PDB entry 8FNG | electron microscopy, 2.20 A resolution | chains A and G of the 12 polymer chains in the assembly

Chain A (and G):
Molecule: Lamina-associated polypeptide 2, isoform alpha, Integrase chimera
Organism: Homo sapiens
Notes: EC 2.7.7.-, 3.1.-.-; chain G of this document is another copy of the same molecule, construct and numbering; everything in this record applies to it too
Reference sequence: chimeric construct of P42166, P12497: residues -53 to -3 from P42166 (LAP2A_HUMAN) positions 50-100 (UniProt number = residue number + 103); residues 1-288 from P12497 positions 1148-1435 (UniProt number = residue number + 1147)
Chain sequence (364 residues; numbered -75 to 288; the number before each row is that of its first residue; numbers below 1 keep their minus sign (Gly-75 is residue -75)):
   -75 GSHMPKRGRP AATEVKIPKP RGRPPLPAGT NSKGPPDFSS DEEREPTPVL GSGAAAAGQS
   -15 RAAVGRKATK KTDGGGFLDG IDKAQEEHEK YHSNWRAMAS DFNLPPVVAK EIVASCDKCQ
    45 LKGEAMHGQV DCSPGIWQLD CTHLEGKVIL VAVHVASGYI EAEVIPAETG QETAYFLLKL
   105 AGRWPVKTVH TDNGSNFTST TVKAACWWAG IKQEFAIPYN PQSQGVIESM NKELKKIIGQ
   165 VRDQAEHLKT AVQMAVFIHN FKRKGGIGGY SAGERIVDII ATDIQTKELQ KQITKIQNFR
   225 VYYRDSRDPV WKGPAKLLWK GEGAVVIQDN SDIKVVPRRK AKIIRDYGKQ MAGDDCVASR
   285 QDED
Disordered / not traced: -75 to 0, 229-235, 269-288
Sequence notes: expression tag (-75 to -54); conflict Gln-17 (Arg86 in P42166); linker (-2 to 0); engineered mutation Ala140 (Gly1287 in P12497)
Metal / ion sites: Zn2+: His12, His16, Cys40, Cys43; Mg2+ site 1: Asp64, Asp116 (together with Dolutegravir); Mg2+ site 2: Asp64, Glu152 (together with Dolutegravir)
Small-molecule neighbours: Dolutegravir (DLU; (4R,12aS)-N-(2,4-difluorobenzyl)-7-hydroxy-4-methyl-6,8-dioxo-3,4,6,8,12,12a-hexahydro-2H-pyrido[1',2':4,5]pyrazino[2,1-b][1,3]oxazine-9-carboxamide): Asp64, Cys65, Asp116, Asn117, Gly118, Tyr143, Pro145, Gln146, Glu152
What the authors report for this chain:
  - conformationally variable residues (side-chain flip): Gln148
  - mutagenesis - E138K: unchanged catalytic activity
  - mutagenesis - G140A (3- to 5-fold), Q148H (5- to 10-fold), Q148K (5- to 10-fold), Q148R (5- to 10-fold): decreased catalytic activity
  - catalytic residues: Glu152 (citing earlier work)

Interface between chain A and chain G:
Pairs across the interface - 42 pairs, chain A then chain G:
  Glu11(A) - Lys186(G)  salt bridge
  Lys14(A) - Gln168(G)  hydrogen bond (backbone-side chain)
  Tyr15(A) - Phe181(G)  hydrophobic
  Tyr15(A) - Ile182(G)  hydrophobic
  Tyr15(A) - Lys186(G)
  His16(A) - Arg187(G)  hydrogen bond (backbone-side chain)
  Ser17(A) - Lys186(G)
  Ser17(A) - Arg187(G)
  Asn18(A) - Lys186(G)
  Asn18(A) - Arg187(G)
  Asn18(A) - Lys188(G)  hydrogen bond (side chain-backbone)
  Arg20(A) - Lys188(G)
  Arg20(A) - Gly189(G)
  Ala21(A) - Lys186(G)
  Ala21(A) - Lys188(G)
  Ser24(A) - Lys188(G)
  Asp25(A) - Lys188(G)  salt bridge
  Lys42(A) - Gln164(G)  hydrogen bond (side chain-backbone)
  Cys43(A) - Gln164(G)  hydrogen bond
  Leu45(A) - Lys160(G)
  Leu45(A) - Gln164(G)
  Lys160(A) - Leu45(G)
  Gln164(A) - Lys42(G)  hydrogen bond (backbone-side chain)
  Gln164(A) - Cys43(G)  hydrogen bond
  Gln164(A) - Leu45(G)
  Gln168(A) - Lys14(G)  hydrogen bond (side chain-backbone)
  Phe181(A) - Tyr15(G)  hydrophobic
  Ile182(A) - Tyr15(G)  hydrophobic
  Lys186(A) - Glu11(G)  salt bridge
  Lys186(A) - Tyr15(G)
  Lys186(A) - Ser17(G)
  Lys186(A) - Asn18(G)
  Lys186(A) - Ala21(G)
  Arg187(A) - His16(G)  hydrogen bond (side chain-backbone)
  Arg187(A) - Ser17(G)
  Arg187(A) - Asn18(G)
  Lys188(A) - Asn18(G)  hydrogen bond (backbone-side chain)
  Lys188(A) - Arg20(G)
  Lys188(A) - Ala21(G)
  Lys188(A) - Ser24(G)
  Lys188(A) - Asp25(G)  salt bridge
  Gly189(A) - Arg20(G)
Also at the interface, not in a pair above, chain A (26 interface residues in all): Glu13, Gly163, Val165, Asp167
Also at the interface, not in a pair above, chain G (26 interface residues in all): Glu13, Gly163, Val165, Asp167

Summary:
The chain A/chain G interface involves 26 residues from each chain, with 10 hydrogen bonds and 4 salt bridges.
Among the polar pairs are Glu11(A)-Lys186(G), Asp25(A)-Lys188(G) and Lys14(A)-Gln168(G). The paper reports the
catalytic residue Glu152(A); G140A, Q148H and Q148K of chain A, among others, reduce catalytic activity; 5
substitutions were tested in all.
Chain A and chain G are both Lamina-associated polypeptide 2, isoform alpha, Integrase chimera (Homo sapiens);
the structure, Structure of G140A HIV-1 intasome with Dolutegravir bound, was determined by electron
microscopy, deposited together with 8FND, 8FNH, 8FNJ, 8FNL, 8FNM, 8FNO, 8FNP and 8FNQ.
